1CDM - chains A and B; structure by X-ray diffraction, 2.00 A resolution.

Chain A:
Protein: Peptide calmodulin-dependent protein kinase II
Source organism: Bos taurus
Reference sequence: P62157 (CALM_BOVIN); numbering as in UniProt (aligned over 4-147)
Amino-acid sequence (144 residues; each row starts with the number of its first residue):
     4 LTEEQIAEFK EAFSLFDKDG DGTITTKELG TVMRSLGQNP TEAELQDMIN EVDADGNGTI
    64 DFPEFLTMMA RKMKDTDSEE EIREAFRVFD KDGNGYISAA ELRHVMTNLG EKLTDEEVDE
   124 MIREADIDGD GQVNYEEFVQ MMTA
Disordered / not traced: 74-83, 147
Bound ions: Ca2+ site 1: D20, D22, D24, T26, E31; Ca2+ site 2: D56, D58, N60, T62, E67; Ca2+ site 3: D93, D95, N97, Y99, E104; Ca2+ site 4: D129, D131, D133, Q135, E140

Chain B:
Protein: Calmodulin
Reference sequence: P11275 (KCCA_RAT); residue numbers follow UniProt; this construct covers 290-314
Amino-acid sequence (25 residues; row label = number of the first residue in the row):
   290 LKKFNARRKL KGAILTTMLA TRNFS
Disordered / not traced: 290-292, 311-314
Swiss-Prot annotation at these positions:
  - region: L290 to K300 (Calmodulin-binding), T310 to S314 (Interaction with BAALC)

Interface between chain A and chain B:
Residue-residue contacts (46; chain A residue first):
  E7(A) with R297(B), salt bridge
  A10(A) with R297(B)
  E11(A) with R297(B), salt bridge; K300(B), salt bridge; G301(B)
  F12(A) with L304(B), hydrophobic
  E14(A) with R297(B); K298(B), salt bridge; G301(B)
  A15(A) with G301(B); T305(B)
  L18(A) with G301(B); A302(B), hydrophobic; T305(B)
  F19(A) with T305(B); L308(B), hydrophobic
  M36(A) with A309(B)
  L39(A) with T306(B); A309(B), hydrophobic
  Q41(A) with A309(B); T310(B)
  M72(A) with L304(B), hydrophobic; L308(B), hydrophobic
  E84(A) with M307(B)
  A88(A) with T306(B)
  F92(A) with I303(B), hydrophobic; T306(B)
  M109(A) with A302(B), hydrophobic
  L112(A) with A302(B), hydrophobic
  E114(A) with K298(B), salt bridge
  E120(A) with F293(B)
  E123(A) with A295(B)
  M124(A) with F293(B), hydrophobic; A295(B); L299(B)
  E127(A) with A295(B); R296(B), salt bridge
  F141(A) with I303(B), hydrophobic
  M144(A) with R296(B); L299(B), hydrophobic; K300(B); I303(B), hydrophobic
  M145(A) with K300(B); I303(B), hydrophobic; L304(B), hydrophobic; M307(B), hydrophobic
Interface residues without a listed pair, chain A (33 interface residues in all): V35, F68, I85, E87, V91, L105, L116, A128

Summary:
33 residues of chain A and 17 residues of chain B are in contact; the contacts include 6 salt bridges. Polar
pairs include E7(A)-R297(B), E11(A)-R297(B) and E11(A)-K300(B). D20(A), D22(A), D24(A), T26(A) and E31(A)
coordinate Ca2+ site 1.
Here chain A is Peptide calmodulin-dependent protein kinase II (Bos taurus) and chain B is Calmodulin. Entry
1CDM (Modulation of calmodulin plasticity in molecular recognition on the basis of X-ray structures) was
determined by X-ray diffraction.
